PDB entry 7PQC | electron microscopy, 4.10 A resolution (low resolution: residue-level contacts below are approximate; hydrogen-bond / salt-bridge calls are withheld) | chains A and O of the 15 polymer chains in the assembly

[Chain A]
Molecule: Tubulin beta chain
Organism: Sus scrofa
Reference sequence: P02554 (TBB_PIG); residue numbers follow UniProt; this construct covers 1-445
Sequence (445 residues; row label = number of the first residue in the row):
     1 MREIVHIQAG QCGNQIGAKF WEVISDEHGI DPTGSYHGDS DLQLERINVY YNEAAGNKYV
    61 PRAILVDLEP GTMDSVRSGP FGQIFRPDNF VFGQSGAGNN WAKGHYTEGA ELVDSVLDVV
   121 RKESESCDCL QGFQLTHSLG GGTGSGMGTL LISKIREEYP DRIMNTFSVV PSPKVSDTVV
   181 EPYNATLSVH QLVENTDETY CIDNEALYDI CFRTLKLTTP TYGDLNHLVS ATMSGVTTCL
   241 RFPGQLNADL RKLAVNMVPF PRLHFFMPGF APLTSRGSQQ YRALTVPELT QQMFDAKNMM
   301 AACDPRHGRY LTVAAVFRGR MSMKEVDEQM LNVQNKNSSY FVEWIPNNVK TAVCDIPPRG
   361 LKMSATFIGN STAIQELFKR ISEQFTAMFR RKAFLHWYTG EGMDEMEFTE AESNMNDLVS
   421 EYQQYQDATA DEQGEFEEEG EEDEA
Small-molecule neighbours:
  - GDP (guanosine-5'-diphosphate): Gln-11, Cys-12, Gln-15, Ile-16, Asn-99, Ser-138, Gly-141, Gly-142, Thr-143, Val-169, Asp-177, Asn-204, Tyr-222, Leu-225, Asn-226
  - GTP: Gln-245, Leu-246, Asn-247, Lys-252
Curated features (UniProtKB/Swiss-Prot):
  - motif: Met-1 to Ile-4 (MREI motif)
  - binding site (GTP): Gln-11, Glu-69, Ser-138, Gly-142, Thr-143, Gly-144, Asn-204, Asn-226
  - binding site (Mg(2+)): Glu-69
  - modified residue: Ser-40 (Phosphoserine), Lys-58 (N6-acetyllysine), Ser-172 (Phosphoserine), Thr-285 (Phosphothreonine), Thr-290 (Phosphothreonine), Arg-318 (Omega-N-methylarginine), Glu-438 (5-glutamyl polyglutamate)
  - cross-link (Glycyl lysine isopeptide (Lys-Gly)): Lys-58 (interchain with G-Cter in ubiquitin), Lys-324 (interchain with G-Cter in ubiquitin)
  - natural variant: His-37 (H37V: In 2nd form), Asn-48 (N48S: In 2nd form), Ala-55 to Asn-57 (sequence variant, change not given here; In 2nd form), Ser-275 (S275A: In 2nd form)

[Chain O]
Molecule: Isoform Tau-F of Microtubule-associated protein tau
Organism: Homo sapiens
Reference sequence: P10636 (TAU_HUMAN), isoform P10636-8; residues 202-395 here = UniProt positions 202-395
Sequence (194 residues; row label = number of the first residue in the row):
   202 SPGTPGSRSR TPSLPTPPTR EPKKVAVVRT PPKSPSSAKS RLQTAPVPMP DLKNVKSKIG
   262 STENLKHQPG GGKVQIINKK LDLSNVQSKC GSKDNIKHVP GGGSVQIVYK PVDLSKVTSK
   322 CGSLGNIHHK PGGGQVEVKS EKLDFKDRVQ SKIGSLDNIT HVPGGGNKKI ETHKLTFREN
   382 AKAKTDHGAE IVYK
Curated features (UniProtKB/Swiss-Prot):
  - modified residue: Ser-214 (Phosphoserine)
  - glycosylation: Lys-383 (N-linked (Glc) (glycation) lysine)
From the paper describing this entry:
  - post-translational modification sites: Ser-235, Ser-241, Ser-262, Lys-311, Lys-340
  - post-translational modification sites: Ser-237, Ser-258, Lys-274, Lys-280, Lys-281, Ser-289, Ser-324, Ser-356 (citing earlier work)
  - post-translational modification sites: Lys-234, Lys-240, Lys-259, Lys-290, Lys-321, Lys-353, Lys-370, Lys-375 (proposed by the authors, not directly observed)
  - conformationally variable residues: Ser-235, Ser-262, Lys-311 (from molecular simulation)

[Chain A / chain O interface]
Contacting residue pairs (7):
  Met-406(A) / Ser-202(O)
  Met-406(A) / Pro-203(O)
  Met-406(A) / Pro-206(O)
  Thr-409(A) / Gly-204(O)
  Ser-413(A) / Gly-204(O)
  Glu-437(A) / Pro-223(O)
  Glu-439(A) / Val-226(O)

[Summary]
5 residues of chain A face 6 of chain O across their interface. Ligands of chain A: GDP and GTP. UniProt lists
8 GTP-binding residues and Mg2+-binding residue Glu-69(A) on chain A. From the paper: modification sites
Ser-235(O), Ser-241(O) and Ser-262(O) among others; conformational variability at Ser-235(O), Ser-262(O) and
Lys-311(O).
Here chain A is Tubulin beta chain (Sus scrofa) and chain O is Isoform Tau-F of Microtubule-associated protein
tau (Homo sapiens). Entry 7PQC (tau-microtubule structural ensemble based on CryoEM data) was determined by
electron microscopy (same publication as 7PQP).
